Entry 5J9W (X-ray diffraction, 2.80 A resolution); this record covers chains G and H of the 4 polymer chains in the assembly.

== Chain G ==
Molecule: Enhancer of polycomb-like protein 1
Organism: Saccharomyces cerevisiae (strain ATCC 204508 / S288c)
UniProt: P43572 (EPL1_YEAST); residue numbers follow UniProt; this construct covers 121-400
Sequence (280 residues; each row starts with the number of its first residue):
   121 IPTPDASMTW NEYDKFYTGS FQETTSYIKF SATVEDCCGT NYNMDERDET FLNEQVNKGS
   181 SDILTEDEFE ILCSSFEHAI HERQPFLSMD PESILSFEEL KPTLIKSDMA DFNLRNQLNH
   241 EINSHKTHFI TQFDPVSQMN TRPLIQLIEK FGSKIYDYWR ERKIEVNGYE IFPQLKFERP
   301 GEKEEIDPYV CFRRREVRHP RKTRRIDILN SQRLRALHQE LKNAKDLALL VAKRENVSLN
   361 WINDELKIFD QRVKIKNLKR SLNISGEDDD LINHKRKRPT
Disordered / not traced: 121-124, 400

== Chain H ==
Molecule: Chromatin modification-related protein YNG2
Organism: Saccharomyces cerevisiae (strain ATCC 204508 / S288c)
UniProt: P38806 (YNG2_YEAST); residues 1-120 here = UniProt positions 1-120
Sequence (120 residues; numbered 1 to 120; the number before each row is that of its first residue):
     1 MDPSLVLEQT IQDVSNLPSE FRYLLEEIGS NDLKLIEEKK KYEQKESQIH KFIRQQGSIP
    61 KHPQEDGLDK EIKESLLKCQ SLQREKCVLA NTALFLIARH LNKLEKNIAL LEEDGVLAPV
Disordered / not traced: 119-120

== How chain G and chain H interact ==
Pairs across the interface (113):
  T144(G) with Y23(H), hydrogen bond; E27(H)
  S146(G) with Y23(H); E26(H), hydrogen bond
  Y147(G) with Y23(H)
  I148(G) with Y23(H)
  K149(G) with S19(H); E20(H); Y23(H)
  F150(G) with N16(H); E20(H)
  S151(G) with N16(H); E20(H), hydrogen bond
  D156(G) with R99(H), salt bridge
  D231(G) with R99(H)
  L234(G) with R99(H); N102(H)
  R235(G) with F95(H)
  I242(G) with N91(H); L94(H), hydrophobic
  F249(G) with N91(H); F95(H), hydrophobic
  I250(G) with V88(H), hydrophobic; N91(H), hydrogen bond (backbone-side chain)
  T251(G) with V88(H); T92(H)
  Q252(G) with V88(H); L89(H); T92(H)
  F253(G) with L96(H), hydrophobic
  R321(G) with M1(H), hydrogen bond (side chain-backbone); D2(H), salt bridge
  K322(G) with S4(H)
  I326(G) with S4(H)
  D327(G) with D2(H); P3(H); S4(H), hydrogen bond
  N330(G) with S4(H), hydrogen bond; L7(H)
  S331(G) with P3(H); L117(H)
  R333(G) with L7(H)
  L334(G) with V6(H), hydrophobic; L7(H), hydrophobic; L104(H), hydrophobic; L111(H), hydrophobic
  R335(G) with E112(H), salt bridge; L117(H); A118(H), hydrogen bond (side chain-backbone)
  L337(G) with T10(H)
  H338(G) with L101(H); L104(H); E105(H), salt bridge; I108(H)
  L341(G) with I97(H), hydrophobic; L101(H), hydrophobic; L104(H), hydrophobic
  K345(G) with L94(H); I97(H)
  A348(G) with F21(H), hydrophobic; L94(H), hydrophobic; I97(H), hydrophobic
  L349(G) with L94(H)
  A352(G) with A90(H), hydrophobic; L94(H), hydrophobic
  E355(G) with I28(H); Q83(H), hydrogen bond; K86(H), salt bridge; C87(H), hydrogen bond (backbone-side chain); A90(H)
  S358(G) with Q83(H)
  L359(G) with Q83(H); R84(H); C87(H), hydrophobic
  W361(G) with K39(H); Y42(H)
  I362(G) with L76(H), hydrophobic; C79(H), hydrophobic; Q80(H)
  N363(G) with Q80(H), hydrogen bond
  E365(G) with Y42(H), hydrogen bond; L76(H)
  L366(G) with L76(H), hydrophobic; L77(H), hydrophobic; Q80(H)
  F369(G) with D69(H); I72(H), hydrophobic; K73(H)
  D370(G) with K73(H), salt bridge
  R372(G) with E46(H), salt bridge; H50(H)
  V373(G) with D69(H)
  K376(G) with I49(H); E65(H), salt bridge
  K379(G) with S58(H), hydrogen bond; I59(H)
  R380(G) with S58(H), hydrogen bond (side chain-backbone); I59(H); P60(H); K61(H); E65(H), salt bridge
  N383(G) with I59(H)
  I384(G) with I59(H)
  D388(G) with I53(H); G57(H); S58(H), hydrogen bond
  L391(G) with H50(H), hydrogen bond (backbone-side chain); I53(H)
  I392(G) with H50(H); I53(H), hydrophobic
  N393(G) with E46(H), hydrogen bond; H50(H), hydrogen bond (backbone-side chain); R54(H), hydrogen bond (backbone-side chain)
Interface residues without a listed pair, chain G (63 interface residues in all): Q142, T145, L238, K342, A344, V351, R354, N356, S385
Interface residues without a listed pair, chain H (65 interface residues in all): I11, V14, L25, K34, A93, A98, H100

== Overview ==
Chain G and chain H form an interface of 63 and 65 residues respectively, with 19 hydrogen bonds and 9 salt
bridges. Among the polar pairs are D156(G)-R99(H), R321(G)-D2(H) and R335(G)-E112(H).
Chain G is Enhancer of polycomb-like protein 1 and chain H is Chromatin modification-related protein YNG2,
both from Saccharomyces cerevisiae (strain ATCC 204508 / S288c); the structure, Crystal structure of the NuA4
core complex, was determined by X-ray diffraction, deposited together with 5J9Q, 5J9T and 5J9U.
